PDB entry 8SOU | X-ray diffraction, 1.54 A resolution | chains A and B

Chain A:
Protein: Proteinase K
From: Parengyodontium album
Notes: EC 3.4.21.64
UniProt: P06873 (PRTK_PARAQ); residues 1-279 here correspond to UniProt positions 106-384 (UniProt number = residue number + 105)
Sequence (279 residues; row label = number of the first residue in the row):
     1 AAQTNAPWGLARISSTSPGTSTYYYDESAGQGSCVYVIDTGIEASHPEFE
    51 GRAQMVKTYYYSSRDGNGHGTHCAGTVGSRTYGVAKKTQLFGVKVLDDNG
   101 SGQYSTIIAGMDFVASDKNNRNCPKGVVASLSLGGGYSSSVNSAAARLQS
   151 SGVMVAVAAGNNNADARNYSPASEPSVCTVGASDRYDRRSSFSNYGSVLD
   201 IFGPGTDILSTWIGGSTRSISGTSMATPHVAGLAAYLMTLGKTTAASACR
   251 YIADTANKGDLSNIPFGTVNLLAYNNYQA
Sequence notes: conflict D207 (Ser312 in P06873)
Disulfides: C34-C123, C178-C249
Ion coordination: Ca2+: E174, P175, V177, D200
Curated features (UniProtKB/Swiss-Prot):
  - active site (Charge relay system): D39, H69, S224
  - binding site (Ca(2+)): T16, P175, V177, D200, D260
What the authors report for this chain:
  - catalytic residues: S224
  - binding site for Ala-ala-ala-ser-val-lys (chain B): S224
  - conformationally variable residues (side-chain flip): E43, S63, S224
  - catalytic residues: D39 (citing earlier work)

Chain B:
Protein: Ala-ala-ala-ser-val-lys
Sequence (6 residues; row label = number of the first residue in the row):
     1 AAASVK

Chain A / chain B interface:
Residue-residue contacts (26):
  T40(A) - V5(B)
  H69(A) - V5(B)
  H69(A) - K6(B)
  L96(A) - V5(B)  hydrophobic
  G100(A) - S4(B)
  G100(A) - V5(B)  hydrogen bond (backbone-backbone)
  S101(A) - A3(B)
  G102(A) - A2(B)
  G102(A) - A3(B)  hydrogen bond (backbone-backbone)
  Q103(A) - A1(B)  hydrogen bond (side chain-backbone)
  Q103(A) - A2(B)
  Y104(A) - A1(B)  hydrogen bond (backbone-backbone)
  Y104(A) - A3(B)  hydrophobic
  I107(A) - A3(B)  hydrophobic
  S132(A) - V5(B)
  S132(A) - K6(B)
  L133(A) - S4(B)
  L133(A) - K6(B)
  G134(A) - A3(B)
  G134(A) - S4(B)  hydrogen bond (backbone-backbone)
  G134(A) - K6(B)
  G160(A) - K6(B)
  N161(A) - K6(B)  hydrogen bond (side chain-backbone)
  G222(A) - K6(B)
  T223(A) - K6(B)
  S224(A) - K6(B)  hydrogen bond (side chain-backbone)
Also at the interface, not in a pair above, chain A (22 interface residues in all): D39, G135, A158, N162, Y169

In short:
22 residues of chain A face 6 of chain B across their interface, with 7 hydrogen bonds. Polar pairs include
Q103(A)-A1(B), N161(A)-K6(B) and S224(A)-K6(B). UniProt lists 3 active-site residues and 5 Ca2+-binding
residues on chain A. The paper reports catalytic residues S224(A) and D39(A); a binding site for
Ala-ala-ala-ser-val-lys (chain B) at S224(A).
Chain A is Proteinase K (Parengyodontium album) and chain B is Ala-ala-ala-ser-val-lys; the structure,
Proteinase K Multiconformer Model at 363K, was determined by X-ray diffraction together with 8SOG, 8SOV, 8SPL
and 8SQV from the same study.
